7ECV - chains B and H of the 12 polymer chains in the assembly; structure by electron microscopy, 3.43 A resolution.

# Chain B
Molecule: CRISPR type I-F/YPEST-associated protein Csy2
Organism: Pseudomonas aeruginosa
UniProt: B3G161 (B3G161_PSEAI); residue numbers follow UniProt; this construct covers 1-327
Chain sequence (327 residues; numbered 1 to 327; the number before each row is that of its first residue):
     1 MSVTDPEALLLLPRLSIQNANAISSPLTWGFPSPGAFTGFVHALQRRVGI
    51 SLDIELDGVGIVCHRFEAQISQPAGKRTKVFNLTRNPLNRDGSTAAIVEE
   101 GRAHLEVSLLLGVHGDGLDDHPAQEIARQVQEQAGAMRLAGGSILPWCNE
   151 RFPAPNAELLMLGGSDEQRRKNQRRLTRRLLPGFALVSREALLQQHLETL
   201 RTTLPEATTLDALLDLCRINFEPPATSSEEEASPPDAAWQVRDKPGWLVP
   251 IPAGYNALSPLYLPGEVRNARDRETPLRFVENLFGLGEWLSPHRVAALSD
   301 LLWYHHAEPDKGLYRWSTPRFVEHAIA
Not modelled in the structure: 1-2, 224-238, 323-327

# Chain H
Molecule: CRISPR-associated protein Csy3
Organism: Pseudomonas aeruginosa
UniProt: A0A659BSG0 (A0A659BSG0_PSEAI); residue numbers follow UniProt; this construct covers 1-342
Chain sequence (342 residues; each row starts with the number of its first residue):
     1 MSKPILSTASVLAFERKLDPSDALMSAGAWAQRDASQEWPAVTVREKSVR
    51 GTISNRLKTKDRDPAKLDASIQSPNLQTVDVANLPSDADTLKVRFTLRVL
   101 GGAGTPSACNDAAYRDKLLQTVATYVNEQGFAELARRYAHNLANARFLWR
   151 NRVGAEAVEVRINHIRQGEVARTWRFDALAIGLRDFKADAELDALAELIA
   201 SGLSGSGHVLLEVVAFARIGDGQEVFPSQELILDKGDKKGQKSKTLYSVR
   251 DAAAIHSQKIGNALRTIDTWYPDEDGLGPIAVEPYGSVTSQGKAYRQPKQ
   301 KLDFYTLLDNWVLRDEAPAVEQQHYVIANLIRGGVFGEAEEK
Not modelled in the structure: 1-5, 337-342

# How chain B and chain H interact
Contacting residue pairs - 73 pairs, chain B then chain H:
  Q18(B) - P20(H)
  Q18(B) - S21(H)
  Q18(B) - D22(H)  hydrogen bond
  Q18(B) - S257(H)
  N19(B) - S257(H)  hydrogen bond
  R65(B) - R250(H)
  E67(B) - R250(H)
  Q69(B) - Y247(H)
  S71(B) - I232(H)
  P73(B) - D234(H)
  P73(B) - K235(H)
  P73(B) - G236(H)
  A74(B) - K235(H)
  A74(B) - G236(H)
  A74(B) - K238(H)
  A74(B) - G240(H)
  A74(B) - Q241(H)
  K76(B) - D237(H)
  V80(B) - I232(H)  hydrophobic
  F81(B) - L231(H)
  F81(B) - I232(H)
  N82(B) - E230(H)
  N82(B) - L231(H)
  N82(B) - I232(H)
  L83(B) - L231(H)  hydrogen bond (backbone-backbone)
  L83(B) - L233(H)  hydrophobic
  T84(B) - Q258(H)
  R85(B) - L231(H)
  R85(B) - T289(H)
  L88(B) - S287(H)  hydrogen bond (backbone-side chain)
  L88(B) - V288(H)
  L88(B) - T289(H)
  L88(B) - G292(H)
  R90(B) - Y285(H)  hydrogen bond
  R90(B) - A294(H)
  R90(B) - Q297(H)  hydrogen bond (backbone-side chain)
  R90(B) - P298(H)
  G92(B) - G292(H)
  I97(B) - L233(H)  hydrophobic
  E99(B) - L233(H)
  R102(B) - Q258(H)
  H104(B) - D22(H)  salt bridge
  H104(B) - Y247(H)  hydrogen bond
  R128(B) - Q167(H)
  E132(B) - R166(H)
  E132(B) - Q167(H)
  G135(B) - R98(H)  hydrogen bond (backbone-side chain)
  A136(B) - H208(H)
  M137(B) - R98(H)  hydrogen bond (backbone-side chain)
  R138(B) - R16(H)
  R138(B) - D19(H)  salt bridge
  S143(B) - D19(H)
  S143(B) - R98(H)
  I144(B) - R98(H)  hydrogen bond (backbone-side chain)
  L145(B) - S21(H)
  P146(B) - T96(H)
  P146(B) - L210(H)  hydrophobic
  W147(B) - I165(H)
  C148(B) - R94(H)
  C148(B) - T96(H)
  C148(B) - I165(H)  hydrophobic
  F152(B) - Q167(H)
  F152(B) - G168(H)
  R268(B) - S10(H)
  N269(B) - S10(H)  hydrogen bond
  N269(B) - N110(H)
  A270(B) - V11(H)
  A270(B) - N110(H)  hydrogen bond (backbone-side chain)
  R271(B) - C109(H)
  D272(B) - C109(H)
  D272(B) - N110(H)
  R273(B) - N110(H)  hydrogen bond
  R273(B) - D111(H)  salt bridge
Also at the interface, not in a pair above, chain B (44 interface residues in all): P87, N89, E150
Also at the interface, not in a pair above, chain H (47 interface residues in all): Q37, L100, A108, V249, K293

# Summary
Chain B and chain H form an interface of 44 and 47 residues respectively, with 13 hydrogen bonds and 3 salt
bridges. Among the polar pairs are H104(B)-D22(H), R138(B)-D19(H) and R273(B)-D111(H).
Here chain B is CRISPR type I-F/YPEST-associated protein Csy2 and chain H is CRISPR-associated protein Csy3,
both from Pseudomonas aeruginosa. Entry 7ECV (The Csy-AcrIF14 complex) was determined by electron microscopy
(same publication as 7DU0 and 7ECW).
